4JB9 - chains H and L of the 3 polymer chains in the assembly; structure by X-ray diffraction, 2.60 A resolution.

[Chain H]
Name: antibody VRC06 heavy chain
Organism: Homo sapiens
Notes: antibody fragment or engineered binder
Sequence (232 residues; numbered 1 to 214 plus 18 insertion-coded residues; the number before each row is that of its first residue; a row labelled like 76A-76G holds insertion residues (76A, then the next letters in order)):
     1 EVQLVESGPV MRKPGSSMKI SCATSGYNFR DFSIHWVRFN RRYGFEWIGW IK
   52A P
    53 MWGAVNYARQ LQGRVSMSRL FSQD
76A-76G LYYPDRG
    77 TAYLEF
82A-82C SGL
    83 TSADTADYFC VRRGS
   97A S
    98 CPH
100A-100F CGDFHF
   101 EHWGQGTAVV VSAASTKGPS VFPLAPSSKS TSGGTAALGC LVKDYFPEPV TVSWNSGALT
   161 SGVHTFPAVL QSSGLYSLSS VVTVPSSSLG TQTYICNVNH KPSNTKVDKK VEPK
Not modelled in the structure: 130-136
Cystine bridges: Cys22-Cys92, Cys98-Cys100A, Cys140-Cys196

[Chain L]
Name: antibody VRC06 light chain
Organism: Homo sapiens
Notes: antibody fragment or engineered binder
Sequence (209 residues; numbered 1 to 209; the number before each row is that of its first residue):
     1 EIVLTQSPAT LSLSPGERAT LSCRASQGGN SLNWYQKRRG QTPRLLIYDT SRRASDIPEK
    61 FVGSGSGTDF SLTITKVGPE DFAVYYCQQF EFFGLGTTLE INRTVAAPSV FIFPPSDEQL
   121 KSGTASVVCL LNNFYPREAK VQWKVDNALQ SGNSQESVTE QDSKDSTYSL SSTLTLSKAD
   181 YEKHKVYACE VTHQGLSSPV TKSFNRGEC
Cystine bridges: Cys23-Cys87
Ligand contacts: N-acetylglucosamine (NAG; 2-acetamido-2-deoxy-beta-D-glucopyranose): Asn30, Ser31, Asp49, Phe90

[Interface between chain H and chain L]
Residue-residue contacts (53; chain H residue first):
  Phe39(H) - Lys37(L)
  Phe39(H) - Tyr86(L)
  Phe45(H) - Tyr86(L)  hydrophobic
  Phe45(H) - Phe93(L)  hydrophobic
  Trp47(H) - Glu91(L)
  Trp47(H) - Phe93(L)  hydrophobic
  Phe91(H) - Thr42(L)
  Ser97A(H) - Tyr48(L)
  Cys98(H) - Arg52(L)
  Phe100D(H) - Asn33(L)  hydrogen bond (backbone-side chain)
  Phe100D(H) - Gln88(L)
  Phe100D(H) - Phe90(L)  hydrophobic
  His100E(H) - Asn33(L)  hydrogen bond
  His100E(H) - Tyr48(L)
  His100E(H) - Asp49(L)
  Phe100F(H) - Tyr35(L)  hydrogen bond (backbone-side chain)
  Phe100F(H) - Leu45(L)
  Phe100F(H) - Gln88(L)
  Phe100F(H) - Phe93(L)  hydrophobic
  Glu101(H) - Leu45(L)
  Glu101(H) - Ala54(L)
  Glu101(H) - Ser55(L)
  Trp103(H) - Tyr35(L)
  Trp103(H) - Pro43(L)
  Gly104(H) - Thr42(L)
  Gln105(H) - Thr42(L)
  Val121(H) - Glu118(L)
  Phe122(H) - Ser116(L)
  Phe122(H) - Glu118(L)
  Phe122(H) - Gln119(L)
  Pro123(H) - Ser116(L)
  Leu124(H) - Phe113(L)
  Leu124(H) - Val128(L)  hydrophobic
  Ala125(H) - Phe113(L)
  Ser128(H) - Cys209(L)  hydrogen bond
  Ala137(H) - Phe111(L)  hydrophobic
  Ala137(H) - Phe113(L)
  Leu141(H) - Val128(L)  hydrophobic
  Lys143(H) - Gln119(L)
  Lys143(H) - Ser126(L)
  His164(H) - Glu160(L)  salt bridge
  His164(H) - Ser169(L)
  Thr165(H) - Glu160(L)
  Phe166(H) - Leu130(L)  hydrophobic
  Phe166(H) - Ser157(L)
  Phe166(H) - Ser169(L)
  Phe166(H) - Leu170(L)
  Phe166(H) - Ser171(L)
  Pro167(H) - Ser157(L)  hydrogen bond (backbone-side chain)
  Val169(H) - Gln155(L)
  Leu170(H) - Gln155(L)
  Val181(H) - Leu130(L)  hydrophobic
  Lys209(H) - Glu118(L)  salt bridge
Also at the interface, not in a pair above, chain H (40 interface residues in all): Arg41, Gly44, Gly100B, Pro126, Lys129, Leu138, Gln171, Ser179, Thr183, Lys214
Also at the interface, not in a pair above, chain L (41 interface residues in all): Ser31, Arg39, Gly94, Leu95, Asn132, Glu156, Val158, Thr159, Thr173, Ser203

[Overview]
Chain H and chain L form an interface of 40 and 41 residues respectively, with 5 hydrogen bonds and 2 salt
bridges. Polar pairs include His164(H)-Glu160(L), Lys209(H)-Glu118(L) and His100E(H)-Asn33(L). Bound to chain
L: N-acetylglucosamine.
Chain H is antibody VRC06 heavy chain and chain L is antibody VRC06 light chain, both from Homo sapiens; the
structure, Crystal structure of antibody VRC06 in complex with HIV-1 gp120 core, was determined by X-ray
diffraction (same publication as 4J6R).
